8FS5 - chains D and E of the 11 polymer chains in the assembly; structure by electron microscopy, 2.76 A resolution.

Chain D:
Name: Replication factor C subunit 2
From: Saccharomyces cerevisiae
UniProtKB: P40348 (RFC2_YEAST); residue numbers follow UniProt; this construct covers 1-353
Chain sequence (353 residues; each row starts with the number of its first residue):
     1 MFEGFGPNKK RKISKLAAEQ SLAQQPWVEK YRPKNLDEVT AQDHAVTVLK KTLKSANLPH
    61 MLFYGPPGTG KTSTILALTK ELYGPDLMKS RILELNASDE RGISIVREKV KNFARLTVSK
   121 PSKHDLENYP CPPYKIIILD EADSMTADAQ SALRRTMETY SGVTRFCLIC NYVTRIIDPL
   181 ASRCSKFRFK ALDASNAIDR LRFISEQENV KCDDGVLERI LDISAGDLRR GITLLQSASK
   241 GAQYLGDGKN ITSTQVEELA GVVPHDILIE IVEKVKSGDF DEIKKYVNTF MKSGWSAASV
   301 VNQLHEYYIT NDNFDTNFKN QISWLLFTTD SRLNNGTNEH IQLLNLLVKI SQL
Unresolved in the structure: 1-23
Bound ions: Mg2+: T72 (together with ATP-gamma-S)
Small-molecule neighbours:
  - ATP-gamma-S (AGS; phosphothiophosphoric acid-adenylate ester), molecule 1: V28, E29, Y31, R32, P33, E38, V39, T40, Q42, P67, G68, T69, G70, K71, T72, S73, N171, L192, R200, L228, R229, I232
  - ATP-gamma-S (AGS), molecule 2: R154, E158, P179, R183
Curated features (UniProtKB/Swiss-Prot):
  - binding site (ATP): V28, R32, G65 to S73, N171, R229
  - modified residue: M1 (N-acetylmethionine)

Chain E:
Name: Replication factor C subunit 5
From: Saccharomyces cerevisiae
UniProtKB: P38251 (RFC5_YEAST); residues 1-354 here = UniProt positions 1-354
Chain sequence (354 residues; each row starts with the number of its first residue):
     1 MSLWVDKYRP KSLNALSHNE ELTNFLKSLS DQPRDLPHLL LYGPNGTGKK TRCMALLESI
    61 FGPGVYRLKI DVRQFVTASN RKLELNVVSS PYHLEITPSD MGNNDRIVIQ ELLKEVAQME
   121 QVDFQDSKDG LAHRYKCVII NEANSLTKDA QAALRRTMEK YSKNIRLIMV CDSMSPIIAP
   181 IKSRCLLIRC PAPSDSEIST ILSDVVTNER IQLETKDILK RIAQASNGNL RVSLLMLESM
   241 ALNNELALKS SSPIIKPDWI IVIHKLTRKI VKERSVNSLI ECRAVLYDLL AHCIPANIIL
   301 KELTFSLLDV ETLNTTNKSS IIEYSSVFDE RLSLGNKAIF HLEGFIAKVM CCLD
Unresolved in the structure: 1
Small-molecule neighbours:
  - ADP (adenosine-5'-diphosphate): V5, D6, Y8, R9, P10, A15, L16, S17, H18, P44, N45, G46, T47, G48, K49, K50, T51, R52, V170, I201, L230, R231, L234
  - ATP-gamma-S (AGS; phosphothiophosphoric acid-adenylate ester): R155, E159, P180, R184
Curated features (UniProtKB/Swiss-Prot):
  - binding site (ATP): V5, S17, G43 to T51, R231

Interface between chain D and chain E:
Contacting residue pairs (93):
  Q24(D) - D129(E)
  Q25(D) - D35(E)
  P26(D) - S162(E)
  P26(D) - R166(E)
  E29(D) - E159(E)
  E29(D) - S162(E)
  R32(D) - E159(E)  salt bridge
  E94(D) - K160(E)  salt bridge
  N96(D) - R156(E)
  N96(D) - K160(E)
  A97(D) - Q110(E)  hydrogen bond (backbone-side chain)
  A97(D) - A152(E)
  A97(D) - A153(E)
  S98(D) - Q110(E)
  S98(D) - K114(E)  hydrogen bond (backbone-side chain)
  S98(D) - A153(E)  hydrogen bond (side chain-backbone)
  S98(D) - T157(E)  hydrogen bond
  D99(D) - Q110(E)
  D99(D) - K114(E)
  E141(D) - A152(E)
  E141(D) - R155(E)  salt bridge
  E141(D) - R156(E)
  S144(D) - A152(E)
  N171(D) - R155(E)  hydrogen bond
  N171(D) - P180(E)
  D227(D) - S183(E)  hydrogen bond
  R229(D) - E159(E)  salt bridge
  R229(D) - S183(E)  hydrogen bond
  R229(D) - R184(E)
  R230(D) - S183(E)
  T233(D) - L186(E)
  Q236(D) - D35(E)  hydrogen bond (side chain-backbone)
  Q236(D) - P37(E)
  S237(D) - L186(E)
  K240(D) - S28(E)
  K240(D) - L29(E)
  K240(D) - Q32(E)  hydrogen bond (side chain-backbone)
  K240(D) - D35(E)  salt bridge
  G241(D) - S28(E)
  Y244(D) - N24(E)
  Y244(D) - K27(E)
  Y244(D) - S28(E)
  Y244(D) - D31(E)
  F280(D) - L308(E)  hydrophobic
  F280(D) - K318(E)
  D281(D) - K318(E)  salt bridge
  K284(D) - L308(E)
  K284(D) - D309(E)  salt bridge
  N288(D) - N227(E)
  M291(D) - P44(E)
  K292(D) - P44(E)
  K292(D) - P191(E)
  K292(D) - A192(E)  hydrogen bond (backbone-backbone)
  K292(D) - N227(E)
  S293(D) - R189(E)  hydrogen bond (backbone-side chain)
  S293(D) - P191(E)
  G294(D) - Y42(E)
  G294(D) - P44(E)
  G294(D) - R189(E)
  W295(D) - R189(E)
  R332(D) - S326(E)
  R332(D) - V327(E)
  R332(D) - E330(E)
  L333(D) - S175(E)
  N335(D) - E330(E)  hydrogen bond
  N335(D) - S333(E)  hydrogen bond (backbone-side chain)
  N335(D) - L334(E)
  G336(D) - P176(E)
  G336(D) - S333(E)  hydrogen bond (backbone-side chain)
  T337(D) - S175(E)
  T337(D) - D329(E)
  T337(D) - E330(E)
  T337(D) - S333(E)
  N338(D) - K301(E)
  N338(D) - D329(E)  hydrogen bond (backbone-side chain)
  E339(D) - S173(E)
  E339(D) - M174(E)
  E339(D) - S175(E)  hydrogen bond
  H340(D) - F305(E)
  I341(D) - K301(E)
  I341(D) - I322(E)  hydrophobic
  I341(D) - S325(E)
  I341(D) - S326(E)
  I341(D) - D329(E)
  Q342(D) - S326(E)  hydrogen bond (side chain-backbone)
  L344(D) - F305(E)  hydrophobic
  L344(D) - L308(E)  hydrophobic
  N345(D) - I322(E)
  N345(D) - E323(E)
  N345(D) - S326(E)  hydrogen bond
  V348(D) - S319(E)
  K349(D) - E323(E)  salt bridge
  Q352(D) - S319(E)
Interface residues without a listed pair, chain D (55 interface residues in all): P67, T72, L76, E100, D140, D143, L259, G261, S296
Interface residues without a listed pair, chain E (60 interface residues in all): F25, R34, L36, G43, M158, K163, A179, K182, C185, L187, T315

In short:
The interface between chain D and chain E involves 55 residues on one side and 60 on the other; the contacts
include 18 hydrogen bonds and 8 salt bridges. Polar contacts include R32(D)-E159(E), E94(D)-K160(E) and
E141(D)-R155(E).
Here chain D is Replication factor C subunit 2 and chain E is Replication factor C subunit 5, both from
Saccharomyces cerevisiae. Entry 8FS5 (Structure of S. cerevisiae Rad24-RFC loading the 9-1-1 clamp onto a
10-nt gapped DNA in step ...) was determined by electron microscopy together with 8FS3, 8FS4, 8FS6, 8FS7 and
8FS8 from the same study.
